PDB entry 6LCT | X-ray diffraction, 2.55 A resolution | chains A and C of the 6 polymer chains in the assembly

# Chain A
Name: NtMOC1
Source organism: Nicotiana tabacum
Amino-acid sequence (169 residues; each row starts with the number of its first residue):
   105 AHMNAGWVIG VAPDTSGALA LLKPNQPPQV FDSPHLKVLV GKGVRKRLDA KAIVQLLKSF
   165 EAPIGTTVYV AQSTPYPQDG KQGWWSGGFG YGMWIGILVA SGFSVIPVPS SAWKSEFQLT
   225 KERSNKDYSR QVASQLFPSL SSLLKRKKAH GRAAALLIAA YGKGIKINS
Unresolved in the structure: 105, 222-229, 273

# Chain C
Molecule: 18-nt DNA strand
Sequence (18 nucleotides; numbered 1 to 18; the number before each row is that of its first residue):
     1 ACAACAGAGG ATGGAGCT

# Interface between chain A and chain C
Contacting residue pairs (19):
  Val144(A) - DT12(C)  phosphate contact
  Val144(A) - DG13(C)  phosphate contact
  Gly145(A) - DT12(C)  sugar contact
  Gly145(A) - DG13(C)  hydrogen bond to the phosphate
  Arg149(A) - DT12(C)  salt bridge to the phosphate
  Gln182(A) - DG9(C)  base contact
  Asp183(A) - DG9(C)  hydrogen bond to the base
  Gly184(A) - DG9(C)  hydrogen bond to the base
  Gly184(A) - DG10(C)  phosphate contact
  Lys185(A) - DG10(C)  hydrogen bond to the phosphate
  Lys185(A) - DA11(C)  salt bridge to the phosphate
  Gln186(A) - DG10(C)  hydrogen bond to the base
  Gln186(A) - DA11(C)  hydrogen bond to the phosphate
  Gln186(A) - DT12(C)  hydrogen bond to the phosphate
  Gly187(A) - DG10(C)  hydrogen bond to the base
  Arg250(A) - DA4(C)  phosphate contact
  Lys251(A) - DA4(C)  hydrogen bond to the phosphate
  Lys252(A) - DA3(C)  salt bridge to the phosphate
  Lys252(A) - DA4(C)  phosphate contact
Also at the interface, not in a pair above, chain A (13 interface residues in all): Leu143

# Summary
The interface between chain A and chain C involves 13 residues on one side and 7 on the other; the contacts
include 9 hydrogen bonds and 3 salt bridges. Among the polar pairs are Asp183(A)-DG9(C), Gly184(A)-DG9(C) and
Gln186(A)-DG10(C).
Here chain A is NtMOC1 (Nicotiana tabacum) and chain C is an 18-nt DNA strand. Entry 6LCT (Crystal structure
of catalytic inactive chloroplast resolvase NtMOC1 in complex with Holliday junction) was determined by X-ray
diffraction together with 6KVO and 6LCM from the same study.
